8QZK - chain AA13; structure by X-ray diffraction, 3.25 A resolution.

Chain AA13:
Protein: Endo-alpha-N-acetylgalactosaminidase
Organism: synthetic construct
Notes: EC 3.2.1.97; engineered mutation(s): Catalytic core of EngBF conceived by deep network hallucination, and corresponding to dEngBF4
Amino-acid sequence (299 residues; row label = number of the first residue in the row):
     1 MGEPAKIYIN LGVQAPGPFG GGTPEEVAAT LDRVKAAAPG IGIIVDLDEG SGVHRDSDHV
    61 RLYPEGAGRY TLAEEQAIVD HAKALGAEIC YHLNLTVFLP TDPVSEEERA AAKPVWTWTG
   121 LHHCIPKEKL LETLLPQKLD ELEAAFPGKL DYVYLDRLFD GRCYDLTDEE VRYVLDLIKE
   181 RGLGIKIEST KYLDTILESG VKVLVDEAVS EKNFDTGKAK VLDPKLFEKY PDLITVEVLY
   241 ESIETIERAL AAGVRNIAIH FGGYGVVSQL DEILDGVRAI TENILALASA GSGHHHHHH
Not modelled in the structure: 1-2, 51-57, 60, 100-115, 210-219, 264-266, 287-299
Disulfides: C124-C163

Summary:
Chain AA13 is Endo-alpha-N-acetylgalactosaminidase (synthetic construct); the structure, Catalytic core of
endo-alpha-N-acetylgalactosaminidase from Bifidobacterium longum (EngBF) concieved by deep network
hallucination: dEngBF4 Hexagonal form, was determined by X-ray diffraction together with 8QYE from the same
study.
